PDB entry 9C1N | electron microscopy, 2.76 A resolution | chains M and R of the 18 polymer chains in the assembly

Chain M (and R):
Protein: ATP-binding protein
From: Bacillus sp. HMF5848
Notes: chain R of this document is another copy of the same molecule, construct and numbering; everything in this record applies to it too
Reference sequence: A0A3R9P6E2 (A0A3R9P6E2_9BACI); numbering as in UniProt (aligned over 1-585)
Sequence (585 residues; row label = number of the first residue in the row):
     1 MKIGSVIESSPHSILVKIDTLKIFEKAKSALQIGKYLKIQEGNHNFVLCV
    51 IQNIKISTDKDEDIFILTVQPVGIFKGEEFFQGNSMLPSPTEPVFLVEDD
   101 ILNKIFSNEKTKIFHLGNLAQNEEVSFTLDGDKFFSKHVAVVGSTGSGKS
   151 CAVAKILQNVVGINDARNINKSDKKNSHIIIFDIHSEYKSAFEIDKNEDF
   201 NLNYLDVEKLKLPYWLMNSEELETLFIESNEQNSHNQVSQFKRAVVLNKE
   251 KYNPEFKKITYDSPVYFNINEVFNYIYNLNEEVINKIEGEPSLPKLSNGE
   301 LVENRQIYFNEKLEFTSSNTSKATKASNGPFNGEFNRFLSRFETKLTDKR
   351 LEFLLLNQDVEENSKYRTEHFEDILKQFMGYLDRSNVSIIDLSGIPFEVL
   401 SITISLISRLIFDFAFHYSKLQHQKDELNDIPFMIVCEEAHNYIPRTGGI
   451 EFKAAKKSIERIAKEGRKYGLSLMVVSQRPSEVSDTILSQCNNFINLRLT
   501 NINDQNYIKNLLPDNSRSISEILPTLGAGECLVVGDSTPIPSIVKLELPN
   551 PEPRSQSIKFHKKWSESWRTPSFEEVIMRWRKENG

Chain M / chain R interface:
Pairs across the interface (123; chain M residue first):
  Phe-24(M) / Ser-89(R)
  Glu-25(M) / Ser-89(R)
  Lys-28(M) / Glu-41(R)  salt bridge
  Lys-28(M) / Met-86(R)
  Lys-28(M) / Leu-87(R)
  Lys-28(M) / Ser-89(R)
  Ile-33(M) / Pro-11(R)  hydrophobic
  Asn-53(M) / Pro-11(R)
  Ile-54(M) / Ser-10(R)
  Ile-54(M) / Pro-11(R)
  Ile-54(M) / Leu-87(R)  hydrophobic
  Lys-55(M) / Glu-8(R)  salt bridge
  Lys-55(M) / Ser-9(R)
  Ile-56(M) / Glu-8(R)
  Ile-56(M) / Ser-9(R)  hydrogen bond (backbone-backbone)
  Ile-56(M) / Leu-87(R)
  Ile-56(M) / Pro-88(R)
  Ile-56(M) / Pro-90(R)
  Ser-57(M) / Ile-7(R)
  Ser-57(M) / Glu-8(R)
  Thr-58(M) / Ile-7(R)  hydrogen bond (backbone-backbone)
  Thr-58(M) / Pro-90(R)
  Asp-59(M) / Ile-7(R)
  Thr-145(M) / Asp-536(R)
  Tyr-277(M) / Arg-243(R)  hydrogen bond
  Ser-317(M) / Asn-285(R)
  Ser-340(M) / Lys-242(R)
  Arg-341(M) / Ser-219(R)  hydrogen bond
  Arg-341(M) / Glu-220(R)
  Glu-343(M) / Thr-260(R)  hydrogen bond
  Thr-344(M) / Asp-262(R)  hydrogen bond
  Arg-350(M) / Arg-461(R)
  Ser-393(M) / Glu-465(R)
  Ser-393(M) / Lys-468(R)
  Gly-394(M) / Tyr-469(R)
  Phe-397(M) / Lys-457(R)
  Phe-397(M) / Arg-461(R)
  Phe-397(M) / Lys-464(R)
  Glu-398(M) / Arg-461(R)  salt bridge
  Asn-442(M) / Lys-464(R)  hydrogen bond
  Arg-479(M) / Ser-489(R)  hydrogen bond (side chain-backbone)
  Glu-482(M) / Ser-489(R)
  Thr-500(M) / Pro-513(R)  hydrogen bond (side chain-backbone)
  Thr-500(M) / Asp-514(R)
  Thr-500(M) / Asn-515(R)
  Asn-501(M) / Leu-512(R)  hydrogen bond (side chain-backbone)
  Asn-501(M) / Pro-513(R)  hydrogen bond (side chain-backbone)
  Ile-502(M) / Asn-515(R)
  Gln-556(M) / Leu-428(R)
  Ile-558(M) / Ser-136(R)
  Ile-558(M) / Asn-429(R)
  Ile-558(M) / Arg-467(R)
  Ile-558(M) / Gly-470(R)
  Lys-559(M) / Asp-132(R)
  Lys-559(M) / Ser-136(R)
  Phe-560(M) / Phe-135(R)
  Phe-560(M) / Ser-136(R)  hydrogen bond (backbone-side chain)
  Phe-560(M) / Pro-432(R)  hydrophobic
  Phe-560(M) / Phe-433(R)
  Phe-560(M) / Gly-470(R)
  Phe-560(M) / Leu-471(R)
  Phe-560(M) / Ser-472(R)
  His-561(M) / Asp-132(R)
  Lys-562(M) / Asp-132(R)
  Lys-563(M) / Asn-176(R)
  Lys-563(M) / Asp-430(R)
  Lys-563(M) / Pro-432(R)
  Trp-564(M) / Val-160(R)  hydrophobic
  Trp-564(M) / Lys-175(R)
  Trp-564(M) / Asn-176(R)
  Trp-564(M) / His-178(R)
  Trp-564(M) / Pro-432(R)
  Trp-564(M) / Met-434(R)  hydrophobic
  Ser-565(M) / Lys-175(R)  hydrogen bond (backbone-side chain)
  Glu-566(M) / Lys-175(R)
  Glu-566(M) / Asn-176(R)  hydrogen bond (backbone-backbone)
  Glu-566(M) / Asp-430(R)
  Ser-567(M) / Asp-173(R)  hydrogen bond
  Ser-567(M) / Lys-174(R)
  Ser-567(M) / Asn-176(R)  hydrogen bond (backbone-side chain)
  Trp-568(M) / Lys-174(R)  hydrogen bond (backbone-backbone)
  Trp-568(M) / Lys-175(R)  hydrogen bond (side chain-backbone)
  Trp-568(M) / Asn-176(R)
  Trp-568(M) / Tyr-381(R)
  Trp-568(M) / Arg-384(R)
  Trp-568(M) / Ser-385(R)
  Trp-568(M) / Asn-386(R)  hydrogen bond
  Arg-569(M) / Asn-176(R)
  Arg-569(M) / Tyr-381(R)  hydrogen bond (backbone-side chain)
  Arg-569(M) / Asp-430(R)  salt bridge
  Arg-569(M) / Ile-431(R)
  Thr-570(M) / Tyr-381(R)
  Pro-571(M) / Tyr-381(R)
  Pro-571(M) / Tyr-418(R)  hydrophobic
  Phe-573(M) / Glu-372(R)
  Phe-573(M) / Leu-375(R)  hydrophobic
  Phe-573(M) / Lys-376(R)
  Phe-573(M) / Phe-414(R)  hydrophobic
  Glu-575(M) / Leu-421(R)
  Val-576(M) / Phe-414(R)  hydrophobic
  Val-576(M) / His-417(R)
  Val-576(M) / Tyr-418(R)  hydrophobic
  Ile-577(M) / Phe-371(R)  hydrophobic
  Ile-577(M) / Glu-372(R)
  Arg-579(M) / His-417(R)
  Arg-579(M) / Lys-420(R)
  Arg-579(M) / Leu-421(R)
  Arg-579(M) / Gln-424(R)
  Trp-580(M) / Phe-371(R)  hydrophobic
  Trp-580(M) / Leu-410(R)
  Trp-580(M) / Asp-413(R)
  Trp-580(M) / Phe-414(R)
  Trp-580(M) / His-417(R)
  Glu-583(M) / Lys-257(R)
  Asn-584(M) / Glu-255(R)
  Asn-584(M) / Phe-256(R)
  Asn-584(M) / Lys-257(R)
  Asn-584(M) / Lys-258(R)
  Gly-585(M) / Phe-256(R)
  Gly-585(M) / Lys-258(R)
  Gly-585(M) / Ser-263(R)  hydrogen bond (backbone-side chain)
  Gly-585(M) / Pro-264(R)
  Gly-585(M) / Val-265(R)
Other interface residues (no listed pair), chain M (62 interface residues in all): Leu-21, Glu-281, Asn-319, Asn-336, Arg-337, Thr-347, Pro-396, Asn-503, Arg-581
Other interface residues (no listed pair), chain R (87 interface residues in all): Ile-113, Gly-131, Ser-177, Glu-223, Val-238, Ser-239, Tyr-261, Lys-325, Pro-330, Met-379, Gly-380, Phe-416, Glu-460, Asn-510

Summary:
62 residues of chain M face 87 of chain R across their interface; the contacts include 21 hydrogen bonds and 4
salt bridges. Among the polar pairs are Lys-28(M)/Glu-41(R), Lys-55(M)/Glu-8(R) and Glu-398(M)/Arg-461(R).
Chain M and chain R are both ATP-binding protein (Bacillus sp. HMF5848); the structure, HerA-DUF4297 assembly
2, was determined by electron microscopy, deposited together with 9C1M, 9C1O, 9C1X and 9C5X.
